PDB entry 8HSR | electron microscopy, 4.00 A resolution | chains J and T of the 14 polymer chains in the assembly

== Chain J ==
Protein: DNA-directed RNA polymerase subunit beta'
Source organism: Thermus thermophilus HB8
Notes: EC 2.7.7.6
UniProt: Q8RQE8 (RPOC_THET8); residues 1-1524 here = UniProt positions 1-1524
Chain sequence (1532 residues; numbered 1 to 1532; the number before each row is that of its first residue):
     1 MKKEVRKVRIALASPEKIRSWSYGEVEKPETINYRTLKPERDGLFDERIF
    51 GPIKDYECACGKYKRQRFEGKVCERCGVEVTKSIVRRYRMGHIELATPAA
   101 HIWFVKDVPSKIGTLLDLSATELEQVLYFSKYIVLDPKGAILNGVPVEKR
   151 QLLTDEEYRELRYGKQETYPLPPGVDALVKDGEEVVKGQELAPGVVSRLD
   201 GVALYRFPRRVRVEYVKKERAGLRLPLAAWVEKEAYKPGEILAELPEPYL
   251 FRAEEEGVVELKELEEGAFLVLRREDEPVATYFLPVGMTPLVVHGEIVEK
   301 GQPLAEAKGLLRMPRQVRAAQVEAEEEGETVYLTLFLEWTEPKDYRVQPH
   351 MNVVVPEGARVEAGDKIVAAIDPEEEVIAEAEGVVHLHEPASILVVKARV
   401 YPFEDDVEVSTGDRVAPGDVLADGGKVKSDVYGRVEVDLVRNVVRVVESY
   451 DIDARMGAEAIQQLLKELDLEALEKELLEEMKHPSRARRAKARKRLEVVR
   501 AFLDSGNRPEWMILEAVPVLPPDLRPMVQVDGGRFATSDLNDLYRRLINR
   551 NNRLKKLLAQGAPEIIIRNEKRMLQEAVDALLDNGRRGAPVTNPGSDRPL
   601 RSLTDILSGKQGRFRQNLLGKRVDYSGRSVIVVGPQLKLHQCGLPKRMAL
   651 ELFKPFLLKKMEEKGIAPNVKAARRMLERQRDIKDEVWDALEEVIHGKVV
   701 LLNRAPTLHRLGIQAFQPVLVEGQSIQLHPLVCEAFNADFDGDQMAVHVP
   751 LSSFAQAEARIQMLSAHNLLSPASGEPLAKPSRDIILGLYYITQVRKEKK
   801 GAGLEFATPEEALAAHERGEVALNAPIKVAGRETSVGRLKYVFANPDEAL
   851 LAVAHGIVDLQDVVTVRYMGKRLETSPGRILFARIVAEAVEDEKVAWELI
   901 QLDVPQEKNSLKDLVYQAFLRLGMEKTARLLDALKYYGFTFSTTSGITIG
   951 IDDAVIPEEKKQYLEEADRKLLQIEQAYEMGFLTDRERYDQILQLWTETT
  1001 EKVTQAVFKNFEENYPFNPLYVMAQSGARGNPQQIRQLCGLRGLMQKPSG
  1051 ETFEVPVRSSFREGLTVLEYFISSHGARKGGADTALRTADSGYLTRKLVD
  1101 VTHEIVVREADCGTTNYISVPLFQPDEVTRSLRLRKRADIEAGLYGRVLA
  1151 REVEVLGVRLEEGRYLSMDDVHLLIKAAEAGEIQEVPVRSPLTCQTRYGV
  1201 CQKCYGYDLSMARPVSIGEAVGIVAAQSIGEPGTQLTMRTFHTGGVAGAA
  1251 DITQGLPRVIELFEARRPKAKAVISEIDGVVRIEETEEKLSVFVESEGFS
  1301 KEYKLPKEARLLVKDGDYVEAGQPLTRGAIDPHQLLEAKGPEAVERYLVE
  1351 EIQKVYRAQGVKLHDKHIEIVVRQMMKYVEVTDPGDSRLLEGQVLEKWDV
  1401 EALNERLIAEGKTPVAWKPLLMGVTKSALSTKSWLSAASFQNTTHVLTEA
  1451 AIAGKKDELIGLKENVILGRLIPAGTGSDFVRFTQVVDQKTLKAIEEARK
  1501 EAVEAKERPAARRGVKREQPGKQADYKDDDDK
Disordered / not traced: 1, 208-390, 1237-1254, 1506-1532
Differences from the reference sequence: expression tag (1525-1532)
Ion coordination: Zn2+ site 1: Cys58, Cys60, Cys73, Cys76; Mg2+: Asp739, Asp741, Asp743 (shared with 2 residues of chain R); Zn2+ site 2: Cys1112, Cys1194, Cys1201, Cys1204

== Chain T ==
Molecule: 184-nt DNA strand
Sequence (184 nucleotides; numbered -41 to 142; the number before each row is that of its first residue; numbers below 1 keep their minus sign (DG-41 is residue -41)):
   -41 GAACGCATTACCAGAGAATTCACGGGAAAGTCGACAGGGATCGGTGCACT
     9 ACCACAAGCACCCAGGTGGATGTGGAGATATGGTTATGGGTAAGATAGAT
    59 GGTGAGGTGATGAGTTTAAAGGAGTGAAGTATGGAGTGAAGAGAGATGGG
   109 TAGATAGTAGTTGAGTAGGGAGTGAAGTCCTGCA
Disordered / not traced: -41 to 0, 39-142

== Interface between chain J and chain T ==
Residue-residue contacts (16; chain J residue first):
  Ala487(J) with DC10(T), phosphate contact
  Arg534(J) with DT31(T), sugar contact; DG32(T), salt bridge to the phosphate
  Asn593(J) with DG32(T), hydrogen bond to the base
  Lys610(J) with DC21(T), phosphate contact; DA22(T), hydrogen bond to the phosphate; DG23(T), salt bridge to the phosphate
  Lys621(J) with DG23(T), phosphate contact; DG24(T), salt bridge to the phosphate
  Arg622(J) with DT25(T), salt bridge to the phosphate
  Arg628(J) with DT25(T), sugar contact
  Ala705(J) with DG23(T), base contact
  Pro706(J) with DG23(T), base contact
  Ala1089(J) with DA22(T), phosphate contact
  Gln1441(J) with DC20(T), phosphate contact
  Asn1442(J) with DC19(T), hydrogen bond to the phosphate
Interface residues without a listed pair, chain J (19 interface residues in all): Ser485, Arg486, Arg488, Arg586, Arg615, Asp1090, Tyr1093
Interface residues without a listed pair, chain T (11 interface residues in all): DC11

== Overview ==
The interface between chain J and chain T involves 19 residues on one side and 11 on the other; the contacts
include 3 hydrogen bonds and 4 salt bridges. Polar pairs include Asn593(J)-DG32(T), Lys610(J)-DA22(T) and
Asn1442(J)-DC19(T). Cys58(J), Cys60(J), Cys73(J) and Cys76(J) coordinate Zn2+ site 1.
Here chain J is DNA-directed RNA polymerase subunit beta' (Thermus thermophilus HB8) and chain T is a 184-nt
DNA strand. Entry 8HSR (Thermus thermophilus Rho-engaged RNAP elongation complex (composite structure)) was
determined by electron microscopy (same publication as 8HSG, 8HSH, 8HSJ and 8HSL).
